Entry 8IUG (electron microscopy, 2.86 A resolution); this record covers chains L and M of the 37 polymer chains in the assembly.

# Chain L (and M)
Molecule: Reaction center protein L chain
Source organism: Roseiflexus castenholzii
Notes: chain M of this document is another copy of the same molecule, construct and numbering; everything in this record applies to it too
Reference sequence: Q83XD0 (Q83XD0_9CHLR); residues 1-641 here = UniProt positions 1-641
Chain sequence (641 residues; row label = number of the first residue in the row):
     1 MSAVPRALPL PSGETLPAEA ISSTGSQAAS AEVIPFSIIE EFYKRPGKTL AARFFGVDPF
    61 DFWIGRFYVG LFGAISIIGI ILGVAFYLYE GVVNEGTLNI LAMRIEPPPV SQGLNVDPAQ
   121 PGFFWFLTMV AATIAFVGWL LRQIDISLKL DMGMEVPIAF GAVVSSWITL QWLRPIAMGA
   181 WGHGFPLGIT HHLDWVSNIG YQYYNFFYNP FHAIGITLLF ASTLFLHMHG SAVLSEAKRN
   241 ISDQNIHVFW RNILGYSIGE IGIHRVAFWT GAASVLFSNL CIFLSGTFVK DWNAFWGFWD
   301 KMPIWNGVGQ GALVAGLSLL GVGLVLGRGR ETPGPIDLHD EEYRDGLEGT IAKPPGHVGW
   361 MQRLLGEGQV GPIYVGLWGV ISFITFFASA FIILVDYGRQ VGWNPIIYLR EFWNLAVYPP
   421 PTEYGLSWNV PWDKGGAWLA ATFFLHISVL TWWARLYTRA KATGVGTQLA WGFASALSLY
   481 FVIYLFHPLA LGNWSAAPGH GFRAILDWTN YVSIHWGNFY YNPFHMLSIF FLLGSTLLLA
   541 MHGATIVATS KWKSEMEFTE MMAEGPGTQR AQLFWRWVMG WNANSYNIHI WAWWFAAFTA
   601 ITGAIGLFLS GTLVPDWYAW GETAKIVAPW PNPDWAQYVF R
Disordered / not traced: 1-29, 316-641 (chain M: 1-334, 641)
Ion coordination: Mn2+: His-229, His-264 (shared with His-542(M), Glu-557(M), His-589(M) of chain M)
Residues lining bound ligands:
  - bacteriochlorophyll a (BCL), molecule 1: Val-84, Tyr-87, Ile-100, Phe-136, Trp-167, Leu-170, Phe-185, Ile-189, His-192, Leu-193
  - bacteriochlorophyll a (BCL), molecule 2: Phe-136, Val-163, Val-164, Ser-166, Trp-167, Leu-170, Trp-195, Val-196, Ser-197, Ile-199, Gly-200, Tyr-201, Phe-206, Phe-207, His-212, Gly-215, Ile-216, Leu-219, Phe-220, Val-275, Ser-278, Asn-279, Cys-281, Ile-282
  - bacteriochlorophyll a (BCL), molecule 3: Val-196, Tyr-201, Phe-207, Phe-220
  - 2-O-octyl-beta-D-glucopyranose (BGL), molecule 1: Leu-50, Arg-53, Ile-144, Leu-148, Asp-151, Met-152, Met-154
  - 2-O-octyl-beta-D-glucopyranose (BGL), molecule 2: Gly-113, Leu-114, Asn-115, Trp-172, Ile-176, Trp-181
  - 2-O-octyl-beta-D-glucopyranose (BGL), molecule 3: Phe-288, Val-289, Lys-290, Asp-291, Ala-294, Phe-295
  - 2-O-octyl-beta-D-glucopyranose (BGL), molecule 4: Ala-294, Phe-295, Gly-297, Phe-298
  - 2-O-octyl-beta-D-glucopyranose (BGL), molecule 5: Phe-298, Lys-301, Met-302, Pro-303, Ile-304
  - bacteriopheophytin a (BPH), molecule 1: Gly-79, Ile-80, Gly-83, Val-84, Tyr-87, Thr-128, Ala-132, Ala-135, Phe-136, Trp-139, Gln-143, Val-156, Ala-159, Phe-160, Val-163, Trp-167, Phe-185, Leu-187, Gly-188, Ile-189, His-192, Gly-271, Val-275
  - bacteriopheophytin a (BPH), molecule 2: Phe-207, Ala-213, Ile-216, Thr-217, Phe-220, Ala-221, Leu-224
  - bacteriopheophytin a (BPH), molecule 3: Phe-220, Thr-223, Leu-224, His-227, Met-228, Leu-254
  - Menaquinone 11 (MQE; 2-methyl-3-[(2E,6E,10E,14E,18E,22E,26E,30E,34E,38E)-3,7,11,15,19,23,27,31,35,39,43-undecamethyltetratetraconta-2,6,10,1 4,18,22,26,30,34,38,42-undecaen-1-yl]naphthalene-1,4-dione), molecule 1: Phe-60, Phe-67, Val-69, Gly-73, Ala-74, Ile-75, Ile-77, Ile-78, Ile-80, Trp-139, Arg-142
  - Menaquinone 11 (MQE), molecule 2: Leu-218, Phe-225, Met-228, His-229, Ala-232, Ile-246, His-247, Trp-250, Tyr-256, Ser-257, Ile-258, Gly-259, Glu-260, Ile-263, Val-266, Trp-269, Thr-270, Ala-273, Phe-277

# Chain L / chain M interface
Contacting residue pairs (164):
  Ala-31(L) with Ala-563(M), hydrophobic
  Phe-36(L) with Gln-572(M); Arg-576(M)
  Ile-39(L) with Gln-569(M); Leu-573(M)
  Glu-40(L) with Arg-576(M), salt bridge; Trp-577(M)
  Tyr-43(L) with Pro-566(M); Gln-569(M), hydrogen bond; Arg-570(M); Leu-573(M), hydrophobic; Trp-577(M)
  Lys-44(L) with Trp-577(M)
  Trp-63(L) with Trp-577(M)
  Arg-66(L) with Arg-576(M); Trp-577(M); Gly-580(M), hydrogen bond (side chain-backbone)
  Phe-67(L) with Trp-577(M); Val-578(M); Met-579(M); Gly-580(M)
  Tyr-68(L) with Trp-577(M), hydrogen bond (backbone-backbone)
  Asn-99(L) with Lys-625(M), hydrogen bond (side chain-backbone)
  Leu-101(L) with Ile-626(M)
  Ala-102(L) with Pro-629(M)
  Arg-104(L) with Ala-628(M); Trp-630(M)
  Glu-106(L) with Trp-630(M)
  Pro-109(L) with Asp-634(M)
  Val-110(L) with Asp-634(M); Ala-636(M), hydrophobic
  Trp-139(L) with Val-578(M), hydrophobic
  Arg-142(L) with Trp-577(M), hydrogen bond (side chain-backbone); Val-578(M)
  Gln-143(L) with Phe-574(M)
  Ile-146(L) with Phe-574(M), hydrophobic; Trp-577(M); Val-578(M), hydrophobic
  Ser-147(L) with Phe-574(M)
  Leu-150(L) with Arg-570(M), hydrogen bond (backbone-side chain); Phe-574(M); Trp-577(M), hydrophobic
  Asp-151(L) with Trp-552(M)
  Met-152(L) with Ala-548(M), hydrophobic; Thr-549(M)
  Gly-153(L) with Ala-548(M), hydrogen bond (backbone-backbone)
  Glu-155(L) with Ala-544(M); Val-547(M); Ala-548(M)
  Val-156(L) with Ala-544(M)
  Gly-182(L) with Gln-637(M), hydrogen bond (backbone-side chain)
  His-183(L) with Gln-637(M)
  Thr-190(L) with Ile-626(M), hydrogen bond (side chain-backbone)
  His-191(L) with Trp-630(M)
  Leu-193(L) with Tyr-520(M)
  Asp-194(L) with Tyr-521(M), hydrogen bond
  Trp-195(L) with Gln-637(M), hydrogen bond; Tyr-638(M)
  Val-196(L) with Tyr-520(M)
  Ser-197(L) with Tyr-520(M)
  Asn-198(L) with Trp-635(M); Tyr-638(M)
  Ile-199(L) with Tyr-638(M), hydrophobic
  Tyr-201(L) with Asn-510(M), hydrogen bond; Ile-514(M)
  Gln-202(L) with Gln-637(M); Tyr-638(M); Val-639(M); Phe-640(M)
  Tyr-203(L) with Phe-640(M), hydrophobic
  Phe-207(L) with Leu-506(M); Thr-509(M)
  Tyr-208(L) with Arg-503(M), hydrogen bond; Asp-507(M), hydrogen bond
  Leu-219(L) with Thr-536(M)
  Ser-222(L) with Thr-536(M); Leu-539(M)
  Thr-223(L) with Leu-532(M)
  Leu-226(L) with Ser-535(M); Leu-539(M), hydrophobic; Ala-592(M), hydrophobic
  His-227(L) with Gly-472(M); Ser-475(M); Trp-593(M); Ala-596(M); Ala-597(M)
  His-229(L) with His-542(M); Glu-557(M), salt bridge; His-589(M), hydrogen bond
  Gly-230(L) with His-589(M)
  Ser-231(L) with Gln-468(M); Leu-469(M); Trp-593(M), hydrogen bond
  Val-233(L) with Glu-557(M); His-589(M)
  Leu-234(L) with Ile-590(M), hydrophobic
  Ser-235(L) with Val-465(M); Gly-466(M), hydrogen bond (backbone-backbone); Gln-468(M)
  Glu-236(L) with Phe-558(M)
  Ala-237(L) with Met-561(M), hydrophobic; Tyr-586(M), hydrophobic
  Lys-238(L) with Tyr-586(M)
  Arg-239(L) with Gly-464(M), hydrogen bond (side chain-backbone); Gly-466(M)
  Ile-241(L) with Gly-464(M); Phe-558(M)
  Asp-243(L) with Phe-558(M)
  Asn-245(L) with Leu-338(M); Gly-464(M)
  Phe-249(L) with Arg-459(M); Ala-460(M), hydrophobic; Leu-469(M), hydrophobic
  Trp-250(L) with Leu-469(M), hydrophobic
  Arg-251(L) with Glu-342(M), salt bridge; Gly-371(M); Pro-372(M); Ile-373(M)
  Asn-252(L) with Glu-341(M); Glu-342(M); Ile-373(M); Tyr-374(M), hydrogen bond (backbone-backbone); Arg-455(M), hydrogen bond (backbone-side chain); Arg-459(M), hydrogen bond
  Ile-253(L) with Trp-452(M); Arg-455(M), hydrogen bond (backbone-side chain)
  Gly-255(L) with Val-370(M); Gly-371(M), hydrogen bond (backbone-backbone); Ile-373(M)
  Tyr-256(L) with Leu-365(M); Glu-367(M), hydrogen bond (side chain-backbone); Gln-369(M)
  Ser-257(L) with Glu-367(M)
  Ile-258(L) with Leu-365(M); Glu-367(M)
  Glu-260(L) with Glu-555(M); Met-556(M)
  Ile-261(L) with Ser-550(M); Glu-555(M)
  Gly-262(L) with Leu-365(M)
  His-264(L) with His-542(M), hydrogen bond; Gly-543(M); Ile-546(M); Glu-557(M), salt bridge
  Arg-265(L) with Leu-364(M), hydrogen bond (side chain-backbone); Val-547(M)
  Ala-267(L) with Leu-539(M), hydrophobic
  Phe-268(L) with Gly-543(M); Ala-544(M)
  Trp-269(L) with Leu-364(M), hydrophobic
  Lys-290(L) with Phe-640(M)
  Trp-299(L) with Arg-410(M), hydrogen bond (side chain-backbone)
  Asp-300(L) with Arg-410(M); Glu-411(M)
  Trp-305(L) with Ile-406(M), hydrophobic; Leu-409(M); Arg-410(M), hydrogen bond (backbone-side chain)
  Val-308(L) with Asn-404(M); Ile-407(M), hydrophobic
  Gly-309(L) with Ile-407(M)
  Leu-313(L) with Val-401(M); Arg-410(M), hydrogen bond (backbone-side chain)
  Val-314(L) with Arg-410(M)
  Ala-315(L) with Arg-410(M), hydrogen bond (backbone-side chain)
Interface residues without a listed pair, chain L (102 interface residues in all): Met-103, Ala-159, Phe-220, Phe-225, Met-228, Ser-242, Gln-244, Ile-246, Val-248, Leu-254, Val-266, Gly-271, Ser-274, Ile-304
Interface residues without a listed pair, chain M (102 interface residues in all): Thr-350, Met-361, Arg-363, Gly-368, Trp-413, Leu-456, Thr-463, Leu-533, Leu-538, Ala-540, Thr-545, Trp-575, Trp-581, Val-627, Pro-631

# In short
The chain L/chain M interface involves 102 residues from each chain; the contacts include 30 hydrogen bonds
and 4 salt bridges. Polar contacts include Glu-40(L)/Arg-576(M), His-229(L)/Glu-557(M) and
Arg-251(L)/Glu-342(M).
Chain L and chain M are both Reaction center protein L chain (Roseiflexus castenholzii); the structure,
Cryo-EM structure of the RC-LH core complex from roseiflexus castenholzii, was determined by electron
microscopy together with 8IUN from the same study.
